6ESH - chains E and I of the 10 polymer chains in the assembly; structure by electron microscopy, 5.10 A resolution (low resolution: residue-level contacts below are approximate; hydrogen-bond / salt-bridge calls are withheld).

# Chain E
Molecule: Histone H3.2
Source organism: Xenopus laevis
UniProtKB: P84233 (H32_XENLA); residues 1-135 here correspond to UniProt positions 2-136 (UniProt number = residue number + 1)
Sequence (135 residues; each row starts with the number of its first residue):
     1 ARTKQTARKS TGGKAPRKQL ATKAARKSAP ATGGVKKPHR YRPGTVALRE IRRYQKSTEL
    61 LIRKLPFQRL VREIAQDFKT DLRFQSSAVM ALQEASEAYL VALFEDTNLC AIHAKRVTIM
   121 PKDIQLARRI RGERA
Disordered / not traced: 1-38, 134-135
Differences from the reference sequence: conflict Ala102 (Gly103 in P84233)

# Chain I
Molecule: 147-nt DNA strand
Source organism: synthetic construct
Sequence (147 nucleotides; each row starts with the number of its first residue; numbers below 1 keep their minus sign (DA-73 is residue -73)):
   -73 ACAGGATGTA TATATCTGAC ACGTGCCTGG AGACTAGGGA GTAATCCCCT TGGCGGTTAA
   -13 AACGCGGGGG ACAGCGCGTA CGTGCGTTTA AGCGGTGCTA GAGCTGTCTA CGACCAATTG
    47 AGCGGCCTCG GCACCGGGAT TCTCCAG
Disordered / not traced: -73 to -64

# Chain E / chain I interface
Contacting residue pairs (15; chain E residue first):
  Arg40(E) with DT9(I); DG10(I); DC11(I)
  Tyr41(E) with DG10(I)
  Val46(E) with DG10(I)
  Ala47(E) with DT9(I)
  Arg63(E) with DG18(I)
  Lys64(E) with DG18(I); DC19(I)
  Leu65(E) with DA17(I); DG18(I)
  Pro66(E) with DA17(I)
  Arg69(E) with DA17(I)
  Arg83(E) with DA26(I); DG27(I)

# Overview
The interface between chain E and chain I involves 10 residues on one side and 8 on the other.
Chain E is Histone H3.2 (Xenopus laevis) and chain I is a 147-nt DNA strand (synthetic construct); the
structure, Nucleosome breathing : Class 3, was determined by electron microscopy, deposited together with
6ESF, 6ESG and 6ESI.
